PDB entry 3QK2 | X-ray diffraction, 1.64 A resolution | chain A

# Chain A
Name: Large T antigen
From: Simian virus 40
Notes: EC 3.6.4.-; fragment: origin binding domain
UniProt: P03070 (LT_SV40); numbering as in UniProt (aligned over 131-260)
Chain sequence (134 residues; numbered 129 to 262; the number before each row is that of its first residue):
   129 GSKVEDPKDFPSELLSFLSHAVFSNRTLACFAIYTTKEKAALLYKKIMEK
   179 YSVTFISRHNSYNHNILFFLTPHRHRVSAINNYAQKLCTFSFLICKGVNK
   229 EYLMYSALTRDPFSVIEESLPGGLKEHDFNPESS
Disordered / not traced: 150, 262
Sequence notes: expression tag (129-130, 261-262)
Modified residues: Cys216 (s,s-(2-hydroxyethyl)thiocysteine; CME)
Swiss-Prot annotation at these positions:
  - DNA-binding region: Pro139 to Glu254 (T-ag OBD)
Reported in the primary citation:
  - conformationally variable residues (order/disorder transition): His148 to Arg154
  - mutagenesis - R204A, K214A: decreased binding to poly(dT)24
  - mutagenesis - V150A, S152A, L156A, T199A, H201A, H203A, N210A: unchanged binding to poly(dT)24

# Overview
From UniProt: a DNA-binding region. From the paper: R204A and K214A reduce binding to poly(dT)24;
conformational variability at His148; 9 substitutions were tested in all.
Chain A is Large T antigen (Simian virus 40); the structure, Structure-Based Analysis of the Interaction
between the Simian Virus 40 T-Antigen Origin Binding Domain and Single-Stranded ..., was determined by X-ray
diffraction (same publication as 5D9I).
